Entry 6J0U (X-ray diffraction, 1.79 A resolution); this record covers chain A.

# Chain A
Protein: Type 1 modular polyketide synthase
Organism: Actinosynnema pretiosum subsp. auranticum
Amino-acid sequence (469 residues; numbered -43 to 425; the number before each row is that of its first residue; numbers below 1 keep their minus sign (Met-43 is residue -43)):
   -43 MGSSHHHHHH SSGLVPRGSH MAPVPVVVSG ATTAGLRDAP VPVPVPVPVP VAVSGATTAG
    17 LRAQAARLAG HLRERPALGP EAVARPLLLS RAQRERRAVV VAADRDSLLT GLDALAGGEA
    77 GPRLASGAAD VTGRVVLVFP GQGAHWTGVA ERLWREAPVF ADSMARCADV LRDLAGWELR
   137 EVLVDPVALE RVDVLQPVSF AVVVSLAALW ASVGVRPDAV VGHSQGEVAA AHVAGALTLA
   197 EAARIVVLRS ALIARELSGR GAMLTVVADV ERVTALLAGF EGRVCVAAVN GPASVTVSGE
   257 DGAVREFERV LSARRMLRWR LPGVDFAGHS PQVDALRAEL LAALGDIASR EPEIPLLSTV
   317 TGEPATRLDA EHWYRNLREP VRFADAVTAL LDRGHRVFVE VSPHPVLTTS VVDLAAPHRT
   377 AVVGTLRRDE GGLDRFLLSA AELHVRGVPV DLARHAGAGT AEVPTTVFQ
Disordered / not traced: -43 to 0, 420-425
Reported in the primary citation:
  - catalytic residues: Ser180, His285 (proposed by the authors, not directly observed)
  - contacts within the chain: His179-Ser180
  - specificity-determining residues: Trp275
  - mutagenesis - W275R: decreased catalytic activity on Asm14 linked extender units
  - mutagenesis - W275R: increased catalytic activity on CoA linked extender units

# In short
From the paper: catalytic residues Ser180 and His285; W275R reduces catalytic activity on Asm14 linked
extender units.
Chain A is Type 1 modular polyketide synthase (Actinosynnema pretiosum subsp. auranticum); the structure,
Crystal Structure of the acyltransferase domain from the third module of the ansamitocin polyketide synthase,
was determined by X-ray diffraction together with 6L3M and 6L3N from the same study.
